PDB entry 6J11 | X-ray diffraction, 3.00 A resolution | chains A and L of the 3 polymer chains in the assembly

[Chain A]
Protein: N-terminal domain of Spike glycoprotein
From: Middle East respiratory syndrome-related coronavirus
UniProtKB: A0A2D0YPK3 (A0A2D0YPK3_9BETC); numbering as in UniProt (aligned over 18-353)
Sequence (336 residues; row label = number of the first residue in the row):
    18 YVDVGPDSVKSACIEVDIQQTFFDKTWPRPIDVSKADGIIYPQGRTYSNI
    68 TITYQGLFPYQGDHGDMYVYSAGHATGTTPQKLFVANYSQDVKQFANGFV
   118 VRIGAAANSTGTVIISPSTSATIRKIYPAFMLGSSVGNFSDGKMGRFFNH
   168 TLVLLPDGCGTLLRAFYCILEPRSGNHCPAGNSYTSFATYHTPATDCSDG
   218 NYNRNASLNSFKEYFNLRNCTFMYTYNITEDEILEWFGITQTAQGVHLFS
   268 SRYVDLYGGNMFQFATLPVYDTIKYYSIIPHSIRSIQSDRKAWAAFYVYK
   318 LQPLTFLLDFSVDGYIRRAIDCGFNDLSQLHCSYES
Disulfide bonds: Cys30-Cys195, Cys176-Cys214, Cys339-Cys349
Covalently attached groups: N-acetylglucosamine (NAG) linked to Asn66, Asn104, Asn155, Asn166, Asn236, Asn244; glycan linked to Asn125, Asn222
What the authors report for this chain:
  - post-translational modification sites: Asn66, Asn104, Asn125, Asn155, Asn166, Asn222, Asn236, Asn244

[Chain L]
Protein: VL of 7D10
From: Mus musculus
Sequence (111 residues; row label = number of the first residue in the row):
    26 DIVMTQSPASLTVSLGQRATISCRASKSVSASGYNYLHWYQQRPGQPPKL
    76 LIYLAFNLESGVPARFNGSGSGTDFTLNIHPVEEEDAATYYCQHSRDLPF
   126 TFGSGTKLEIK
Disulfide bonds: Cys48-Cys117

[How chain A and chain L interact]
Contacting residue pairs (11; chain A residue first):
  Ser25(A) - Leu123(L)
  Val26(A) - Leu123(L)
  Lys27(A) - Leu123(L)
  Glu188(A) - Ala56(L)
  Glu188(A) - Ser57(L)  hydrogen bond
  Glu188(A) - Tyr61(L)  hydrogen bond
  Glu188(A) - Arg121(L)  salt bridge
  Arg190(A) - Leu123(L)
  Ser191(A) - Asp122(L)
  Arg235(A) - Tyr61(L)  hydrogen bond
  Asn236(A) - Tyr59(L)  hydrogen bond
Other interface residues (no listed pair), chain A (9 interface residues in all): Ile186
Interface features reported in the paper:
  - residue pairs: Glu188(A)-Arg121(L) (salt bridge)
  - interface residues, chain A: Arg235(A)
  - interface residues, chain L: Tyr61(L)

[Overview]
The interface between chain A and chain L involves 9 residues on one side and 7 on the other; the contacts
include 4 hydrogen bonds and 1 salt bridge. Among the polar pairs are Glu188(A)-Arg121(L), Glu188(A)-Ser57(L)
and Glu188(A)-Tyr61(L). The paper describes a salt bridge between Glu188(A) and Arg121(L). From the paper:
interface residues Arg235(A) and Tyr61(L); modification sites Asn66(A), Asn104(A) and Asn125(A) among others.
Chain A is N-terminal domain of Spike glycoprotein (Middle East respiratory syndrome-related coronavirus) and
chain L is VL of 7D10 (Mus musculus); the structure, MERS-CoV spike N-terminal domain and 7D10 scFv complex,
was determined by X-ray diffraction.
